Entry 7RNQ (X-ray diffraction, 2.10 A resolution); this record covers chains A and B.

Chain A (and B):
Protein: Tryptophan synthase beta chain 1
Organism: Pyrococcus furiosus
Notes: EC 4.2.1.20; chain B of this document is another copy of the same molecule, construct and numbering; everything in this record applies to it too
UniProtKB: Q8U093 (TRPB1_PYRFU); residue numbers follow UniProt; this construct covers 1-388
Chain sequence (396 residues; numbered 1 to 396; the number before each row is that of its first residue):
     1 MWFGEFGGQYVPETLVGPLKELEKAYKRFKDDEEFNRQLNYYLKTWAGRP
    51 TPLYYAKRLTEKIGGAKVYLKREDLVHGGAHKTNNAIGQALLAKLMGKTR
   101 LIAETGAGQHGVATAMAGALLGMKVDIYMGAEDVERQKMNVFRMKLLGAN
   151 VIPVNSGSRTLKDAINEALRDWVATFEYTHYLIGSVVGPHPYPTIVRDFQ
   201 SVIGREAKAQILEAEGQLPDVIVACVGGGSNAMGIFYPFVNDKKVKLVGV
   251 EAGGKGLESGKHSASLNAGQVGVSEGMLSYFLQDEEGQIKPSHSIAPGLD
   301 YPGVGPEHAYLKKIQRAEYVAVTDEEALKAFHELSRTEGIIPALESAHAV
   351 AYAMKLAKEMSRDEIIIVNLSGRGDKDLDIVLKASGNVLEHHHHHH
Disordered / not traced: 386-396 (chain B: 390-396)
Construct notes: conflict Val16 (Ile in Q8U093), Gly17 (Glu in Q8U093), Val68 (Ile in Q8U093), Leu95 (Phe in Q8U093), Ser274 (Phe in Q8U093), Ser292 (Thr in Q8U093), Ala321 (Thr in Q8U093), Ala384 (Val in Q8U093); engineered mutation Glu275 (His in Q8U093); expression tag (389-396)
Modified positions: Lys82 ((2S)-2-amino-6-[[3-hydroxy-2-methyl-5-(phosphonooxymethyl)pyridin-4-yl]methylideneamino]hexanoic acid; LLP)
Metal / ion sites: Na+: Gly227, Ser263, Ser265, Tyr301, Gly303
Swiss-Prot annotation at these positions:
  - modified residue: Lys82 (N6-(pyridoxal phosphate)lysine)
From the paper describing this entry:
  - binding site for phosphate ion: Lys82
  - mutagenesis - H275E: increased catalytic activity

How chain A and chain B interact:
Contacting residue pairs - 87 pairs, chain A then chain B:
  Tyr41(A) - Tyr55(B)
  Lys44(A) - Pro52(B)
  Thr45(A) - Pro52(B)
  Thr45(A) - Leu53(B)
  Thr45(A) - Tyr54(B)
  Thr45(A) - Arg72(B)
  Trp46(A) - Tyr54(B)
  Trp46(A) - Arg72(B)  hydrogen bond (backbone-side chain)
  Trp46(A) - Glu338(B)  hydrogen bond (side chain-backbone)
  Trp46(A) - Gly339(B)
  Trp46(A) - Ile340(B)
  Gly48(A) - Pro52(B)
  Gly48(A) - Leu75(B)
  Pro52(A) - Lys44(B)
  Pro52(A) - Thr45(B)
  Pro52(A) - Gly48(B)
  Leu53(A) - Thr45(B)
  Tyr54(A) - Thr45(B)
  Tyr54(A) - Trp46(B)
  Tyr54(A) - Leu120(B)
  Tyr55(A) - Tyr41(B)
  Arg58(A) - Ala119(B)  hydrogen bond (side chain-backbone)
  Arg58(A) - Leu120(B)
  Arg58(A) - Gly122(B)
  Arg72(A) - Thr45(B)
  Arg72(A) - Trp46(B)  hydrogen bond (side chain-backbone)
  Arg72(A) - His77(B)  hydrogen bond
  Leu75(A) - Trp46(B)
  Leu75(A) - Ala47(B)
  Leu75(A) - Gly48(B)
  Leu75(A) - Leu75(B)
  Leu75(A) - His77(B)
  His77(A) - Arg72(B)  hydrogen bond
  His77(A) - Leu75(B)
  His77(A) - Gly339(B)  hydrogen bond (side chain-backbone)
  His77(A) - Ile340(B)
  Met116(A) - Gly339(B)
  Ala119(A) - Arg58(B)
  Ala119(A) - Arg336(B)
  Ala119(A) - Thr337(B)
  Ala119(A) - Gly339(B)
  Leu120(A) - Tyr54(B)
  Leu120(A) - Arg58(B)
  Gly122(A) - Arg58(B)
  Met139(A) - Leu378(B)  hydrophobic
  Met139(A) - Asp379(B)
  Phe142(A) - Leu378(B)
  Phe142(A) - Val381(B)  hydrophobic
  Phe142(A) - Leu382(B)  hydrophobic
  Arg143(A) - Asp375(B)  salt bridge
  Arg143(A) - Leu378(B)
  Leu146(A) - Phe331(B)  hydrophobic
  Leu146(A) - His332(B)
  Leu146(A) - Ser335(B)
  Leu146(A) - Arg336(B)  hydrogen bond (backbone-backbone)
  Leu146(A) - Leu378(B)  hydrophobic
  Leu147(A) - Ser335(B)
  Leu147(A) - Arg336(B)
  Leu147(A) - Gly339(B)
  Phe331(A) - Leu146(B)  hydrophobic
  His332(A) - Leu146(B)
  Ser335(A) - Ala119(B)
  Ser335(A) - Leu146(B)
  Ser335(A) - Leu147(B)
  Arg336(A) - Ala119(B)
  Arg336(A) - Leu146(B)  hydrogen bond (backbone-backbone)
  Arg336(A) - Leu147(B)
  Thr337(A) - Ala119(B)
  Glu338(A) - Trp46(B)  hydrogen bond (backbone-side chain)
  Gly339(A) - Trp46(B)
  Gly339(A) - His77(B)  hydrogen bond (backbone-side chain)
  Gly339(A) - Met116(B)
  Gly339(A) - Ala119(B)
  Gly339(A) - Leu147(B)
  Ile340(A) - Trp46(B)
  Ile340(A) - His77(B)
  Ile341(A) - Leu147(B)  hydrophobic
  Arg373(A) - Arg373(B)
  Asp375(A) - Arg143(B)  salt bridge
  Asp375(A) - Arg373(B)  salt bridge
  Leu378(A) - Met139(B)  hydrophobic
  Leu378(A) - Phe142(B)
  Leu378(A) - Arg143(B)
  Leu378(A) - Leu146(B)  hydrophobic
  Asp379(A) - Met139(B)
  Val381(A) - Phe142(B)  hydrophobic
  Leu382(A) - Phe142(B)
Also at the interface, not in a pair above, chain A (41 interface residues in all): Ala47, Asp74, Leu121, Gly148
Also at the interface, not in a pair above, chain B (42 interface residues in all): Asp74, Gly148, Glu213, Ile341, Ser385

Overview:
41 residues of chain A and 42 residues of chain B are in contact, with 11 hydrogen bonds and 3 salt bridges.
Polar contacts include Arg143(A)-Asp375(B), Asp375(A)-Arg373(B) and Trp46(A)-Arg72(B). Gly227(A), Ser263(A),
Ser265(A), Tyr301(A) and Gly303(A) coordinate Na+. The paper reports a binding site for phosphate ion at
Lys82(A); H275E of chain A increases catalytic activity.
Both chains are Tryptophan synthase beta chain 1 (Pyrococcus furiosus). Entry 7RNQ (Holo structure of
engineered TrpB, 2B9-H275E, from Pyrococcus furiosus in the extended-open conformation) was determined by
X-ray diffraction, deposited together with 7RNP and 7ROF.
